Entry 6ND1 (electron microscopy, 4.10 A resolution (low resolution: residue-level contacts below are approximate; hydrogen-bond / salt-bridge calls are withheld)); this record covers chains B and A of the 6 polymer chains in the assembly.

Chain B:
Molecule: Protein transport protein SEC61
Source organism: Saccharomyces cerevisiae
Reference sequence: P32915 (SC61A_YEAST); residues 1-480 here = UniProt positions 1-480
Amino-acid sequence (480 residues; each row starts with the number of its first residue):
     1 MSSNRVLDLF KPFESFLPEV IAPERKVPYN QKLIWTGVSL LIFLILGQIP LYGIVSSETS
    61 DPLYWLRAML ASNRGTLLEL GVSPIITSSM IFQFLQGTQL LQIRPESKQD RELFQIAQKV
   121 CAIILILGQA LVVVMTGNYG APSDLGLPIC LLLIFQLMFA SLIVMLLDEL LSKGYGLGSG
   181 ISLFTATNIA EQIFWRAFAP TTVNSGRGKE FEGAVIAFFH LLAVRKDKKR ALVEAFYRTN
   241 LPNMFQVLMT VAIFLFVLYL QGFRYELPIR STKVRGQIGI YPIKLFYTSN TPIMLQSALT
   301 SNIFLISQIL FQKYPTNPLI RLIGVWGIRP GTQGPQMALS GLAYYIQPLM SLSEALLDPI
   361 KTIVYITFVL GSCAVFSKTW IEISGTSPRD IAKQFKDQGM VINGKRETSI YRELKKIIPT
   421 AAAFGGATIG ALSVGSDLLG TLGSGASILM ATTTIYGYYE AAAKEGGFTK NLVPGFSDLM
Not modelled in the structure: 1-18, 55-57, 94-114, 139-143, 225-227, 319-343, 466-480
Swiss-Prot annotation at these positions:
  - mutagenesis: Lys-273 (K273P/G: Severe growth defect), Arg-275 (R275D/G/P/Q/Y: Severe growth defect; R275E/F/V: Severe growth defect; lowers SRP-dependent and SRP-independent translocation), Gly-276 (G276P: Severe growth defect), Lys-405 (K405D/E/P: Severe growth defect), Arg-406 (R406D: Severe growth defect; lowers SRP-dependent translocation; R406E: Severe growth defect; lowers SRP-dependent and SRP-independent translocation; R406H/W: Severe growth defect)

Chain A:
Molecule: Protein translocation protein SEC63
Source organism: Saccharomyces cerevisiae
Reference sequence: P14906 (SEC63_YEAST); residues 1-663 here = UniProt positions 1-663
Amino-acid sequence (677 residues; numbered 1 to 677; the number before each row is that of its first residue):
     1 MPTNYEYDEA SETWPSFILT GLLMVVGPMT LLQIYQIFFG ANAEDGNSGK SKEFNEEVFK
    61 NLNEEYTSDE IKQFRRKFDK NSNKKSKIWS RRNIIIIVGW ILVAILLQRI NSNDAIKDAA
   121 TKLFDPYEIL GISTSASDRD IKSAYRKLSV KFHPDKLAKG LTPDEKSVME ETYVQITKAY
   181 ESLTDELVRQ NYLKYGHPDG PQSTSHGIAL PRFLVDGSAS PLLVVCYVAL LGLILPYFVS
   241 RWWARTQSYT KKGIHNVTAS NFVSNLVNYK PSEIVTTDLI LHWLSFAHEF KQFFPDLQPT
   301 DFEKLLQDHI NRRDSGKLNN AKFRIVAKCH SLLHGLLDIA CGFRNLDIAL GAINTFKCIV
   361 QAVPLTPNCQ ILQLPNVDKE HFITKTGDIH TLGKLFTLED AKIGEVLGIK DQAKLNETLR
   421 VASHIPNLKI IKADFLVPGE NQVTPSSTPY ISLKVLVRSA KQPLIPTSLI PEENLTEPQD
   481 FESQRDPFAM MSKQPLVPYS FAPFFPTKRR GSWCCLVSSQ KDGKILQTPI IIEKLSYKNL
   541 NDDKDFFDKR IKMDLTKHEK FDINDWEIGT IKIPLGQPAP ETVGDFFFRV IVKSTDYFTT
   601 DLDITMNMKV RDSPAVEQVE VYSEEDDEYS TDDDETESDD ESDASDYTDI DTDTEAEDDE
   661 SPEGSGGSGD YKDDDDK
Not modelled in the structure: 1-5, 22-28, 37-52, 79-86, 113-219, 549-558, 615-677
Differences from the reference sequence: expression tag (664-677)
Swiss-Prot annotation at these positions:
  - modified residue: Ser-512 (Phosphoserine)
  - mutagenesis: Ala-179 (A179T: Temperature-sensitive), Pro-426 (P426L: Temperature-sensitive), Ile-431 (I431N: Temperature-sensitive), Pro-503 (P503A: Temperature-sensitive), Gly-511 (G511R: Temperature-sensitive), Thr-652 (T652A: Abolishes interaction with SEC62; defect in protein translocation), Thr-654 (T654A: Abolishes interaction with SEC62; defect in protein translocation)

Interface between chain B and chain A:
Pairs across the interface (26):
  Lys-26(B) with Lys-251(A)
  Gln-31(B) with Trp-242(A); Thr-246(A)
  Trp-35(B) with Val-239(A); Trp-243(A)
  Ile-45(B) with Tyr-227(A); Leu-231(A)
  Val-215(B) with Pro-15(A)
  Leu-222(B) with Gln-108(A); Ser-112(A)
  Glu-266(B) with Arg-485(A)
  Pro-268(B) with Phe-481(A)
  Val-274(B) with Ser-446(A); Ser-447(A); Thr-448(A)
  Arg-275(B) with Val-437(A); Glu-440(A); Thr-444(A); Ser-446(A); Ser-447(A)
  Gln-277(B) with Thr-448(A)
  Ile-278(B) with Pro-438(A); Gln-484(A); Arg-485(A)
  Ile-280(B) with Arg-485(A)
  Asn-403(B) with Phe-481(A)
Also at the interface, not in a pair above, chain B (21 interface residues in all): Pro-28, Asn-30, Ile-34, Tyr-175, Phe-219, Arg-270, Gly-279
Also at the interface, not in a pair above, chain A (23 interface residues in all): Gly-439, Glu-482, Ser-613
Interface features reported in the paper:
  - interface residues, chain A: Tyr-227(A), Trp-242(A), Trp-243(A)

Overview:
21 residues of chain B and 23 residues of chain A are in contact. UniProt lists 5 mutagenesis sites on chain
B; 7 mutagenesis sites on chain A. The paper reports interface residues Tyr-227(A), Trp-242(A) and Trp-243(A).
Chain B is Protein transport protein SEC61 and chain A is Protein translocation protein SEC63, both from
Saccharomyces cerevisiae; the structure, CryoEM structure of the Sec Complex from yeast, was determined by
electron microscopy.
